Entry 8DEF (electron microscopy, 4.20 A resolution (low resolution: residue-level contacts below are approximate; hydrogen-bond / salt-bridge calls are withheld)); this record covers chains F and S of the 10 polymer chains in the assembly.

# Chain F
Molecule: Spike glycoprotein E1
Source organism: Western equine encephalitis virus
Reference sequence: P13897 (POLS_WEEV); residues 1-439 here correspond to UniProt positions 798-1236 (UniProt number = residue number + 797)
Amino-acid sequence (439 residues; each row starts with the number of its first residue):
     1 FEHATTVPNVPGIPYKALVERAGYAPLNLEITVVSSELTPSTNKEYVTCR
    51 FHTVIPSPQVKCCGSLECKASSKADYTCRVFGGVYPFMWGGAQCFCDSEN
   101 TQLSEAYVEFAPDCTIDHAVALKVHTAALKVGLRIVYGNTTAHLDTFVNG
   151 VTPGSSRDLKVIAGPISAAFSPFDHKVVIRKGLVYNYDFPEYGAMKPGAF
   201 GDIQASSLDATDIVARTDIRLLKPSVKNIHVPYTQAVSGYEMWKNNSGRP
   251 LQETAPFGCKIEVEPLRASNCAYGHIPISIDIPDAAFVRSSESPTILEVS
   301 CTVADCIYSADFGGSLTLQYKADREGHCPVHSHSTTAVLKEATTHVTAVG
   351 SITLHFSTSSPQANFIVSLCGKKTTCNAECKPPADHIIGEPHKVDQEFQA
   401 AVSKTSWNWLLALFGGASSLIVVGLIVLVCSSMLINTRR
Disordered / not traced: 396-439
Cystine bridges: Cys-49/Cys-114, Cys-62/Cys-94, Cys-63/Cys-96, Cys-259/Cys-271, Cys-301/Cys-376, Cys-306/Cys-380, Cys-328/Cys-370
Swiss-Prot annotation at these positions:
  - region: Val-84 to Thr-101 (E1 fusion peptide loop)
  - glycosylation (N-linked (GlcNAc...) asparagine): Asn-139, Asn-245, Asn-270

# Chain S
Molecule: SKW24 Fab heavy chain
Source organism: Homo sapiens
Notes: antibody fragment or engineered binder
Amino-acid sequence (235 residues; numbered 1 to 235; the number before each row is that of its first residue):
     1 EVQLVESGGGLVQPGGSLRLSCVASGFTFSDYRMAWVRQATGKGLEWVST
    51 ISQPSGTNTYYLDPVKGRFTVSRDNAKNTLYLQMHSLRAEDTAVYYCARV
   101 VTESRPPAAWFDVWGPGVLVTVSSASTKGPSVFPLAPSSRSTSESTAALG
   151 CLVKDYFPEPVTVSWNSGSLTSGVHTFPAVLQSSGLYSLSSVVTVPSSSL
   201 GTQTYVCNVNHKPSNTKVDKRVEIKTCGGLEVLFQ
Disordered / not traced: 125-235
Cystine bridges: Cys-22/Cys-97

# Chain F / chain S interface
Pairs across the interface (4):
  Lys-61(F) with Glu-103(S); Ser-104(S)
  Gln-93(F) with Arg-105(S)
  Phe-95(F) with Ser-104(S)
Also at the interface, not in a pair above, chain F (4 interface residues in all): Cys-94
Also at the interface, not in a pair above, chain S (4 interface residues in all): Thr-102

# In short
The chain F/chain S interface involves 4 residues from each chain.
Here chain F is Spike glycoprotein E1 (Western equine encephalitis virus) and chain S is SKW24 Fab heavy chain
(Homo sapiens). Entry 8DEF (Cryo-EM Structure of Western Equine Encephalitis Virus VLP in complex with SKW24
fab) was determined by electron microscopy together with 8DEE, 8DEQ, 8DUL, 8DUN, 8DWO, 8EEU and 8EEV from the
same study.
